Entry 7TDS (X-ray diffraction, 2.20 A resolution); this record covers chain A.

Chain A:
Name: 34k2 salivary protein
From: Aedes albopictus
UniProt: Q5MIU2 (Q5MIU2_AEDAL); numbering as in UniProt (aligned over 21-322)
Sequence (306 residues; row label = number of the first residue in the row):
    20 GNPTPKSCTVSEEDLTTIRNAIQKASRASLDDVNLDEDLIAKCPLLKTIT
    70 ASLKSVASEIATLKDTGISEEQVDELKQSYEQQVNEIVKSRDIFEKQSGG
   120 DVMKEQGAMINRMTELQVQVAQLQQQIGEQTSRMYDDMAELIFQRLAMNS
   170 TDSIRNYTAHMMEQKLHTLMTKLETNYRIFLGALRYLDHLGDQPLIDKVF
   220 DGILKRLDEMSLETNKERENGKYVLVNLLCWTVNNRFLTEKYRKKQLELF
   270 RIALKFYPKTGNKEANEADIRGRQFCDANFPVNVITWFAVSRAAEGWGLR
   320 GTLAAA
Disordered / not traced: 20-25, 316-325
Differences from the reference sequence: expression tag (20, 323-325)
Curated features (UniProtKB/Swiss-Prot):
  - glycosylation (N-linked (GlcNAc...) asparagine): Asn168, Asn175
Cystine bridges: Cys27-Cys62, Cys249-Cys295
Metal / ion sites: Na+: Thr35, Ser172
Reported in the primary citation:
  - mutagenesis - R38S: abolished binding to Cp19
  - post-translational modification sites: Asn168, Asn175 (proposed by the authors, not directly observed)

Overview:
Thr35 and Ser172 coordinate Na+. From the paper: R38S abolishes binding to Cp19; modification sites Asn168 and
Asn175.
Chain A is 34k2 salivary protein (Aedes albopictus); the structure, Labrum-interacting protein from saliva
LIPS-2 (34K-2) from Aedes albopictus, native data, was determined by X-ray diffraction (same publication as
7TDR).
